Entry 8G57 (electron microscopy, 3.07 A resolution); this record covers chains B and I of the 11 polymer chains in the assembly.

# Chain B
Protein: Histone H4
Organism: Xenopus laevis
Reference sequence: P62799 (H4_XENLA); residues 18-102 here correspond to UniProt positions 19-103 (UniProt number = residue number + 1)
Amino-acid sequence (85 residues; row label = number of the first residue in the row):
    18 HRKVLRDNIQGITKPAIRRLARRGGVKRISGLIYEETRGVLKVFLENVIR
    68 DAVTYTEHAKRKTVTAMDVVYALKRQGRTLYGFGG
Swiss-Prot annotation at these positions:
  - modified residue: Lys-20 (N6,N6,N6-trimethyllysine), Lys-31 (N6-(2-hydroxyisobutyryl)lysine), Lys-44 (N6-(2-hydroxyisobutyryl)lysine), Ser-47 (Phosphoserine), Tyr-51 (Phosphotyrosine), Lys-59 (N6-(2-hydroxyisobutyryl)lysine), Lys-77 (N6-(2-hydroxyisobutyryl)lysine), Lys-79 (N6-(2-hydroxyisobutyryl)lysine), Tyr-88 (Phosphotyrosine), Lys-91 (N6-(2-hydroxyisobutyryl)lysine)
  - cross-link (Glycyl lysine isopeptide (Lys-Gly)): Lys-31 (interchain with G-Cter in UFM1), Lys-91 (interchain with G-Cter in ubiquitin)

# Chain I
Molecule: DNA strand 1
Sequence (150 nucleotides; each row starts with the number of its first residue):
    22 TGCACAGGATGTATATATCTGACACGTGCCTGGAGACTAGGGAGTAATCC
    72 CCTTGGCGGTTAAAACGCGGGGGACAGCGCGTACGTGCGTTTAAGCGGTG
   122 CTAGAGCTGTCTACGACCAATTGAGCGGCCTCGGCACCGGGATTCTCGAT

# Interface between chain B and chain I
Contacting residue pairs (11):
  Arg-35(B) / DG106(I)  salt bridge to the phosphate
  Arg-45(B) / DC105(I)  sugar contact
  Arg-45(B) / DG106(I)  phosphate contact
  Ile-46(B) / DC105(I)  sugar contact
  Ile-46(B) / DG106(I)  hydrogen bond to the phosphate
  Ser-47(B) / DC105(I)  phosphate contact
  Gly-48(B) / DC105(I)  hydrogen bond to the phosphate
  Arg-78(B) / DA126(I)  phosphate contact
  Lys-79(B) / DG125(I)  phosphate contact
  Lys-79(B) / DA126(I)  hydrogen bond to the phosphate
  Thr-80(B) / DA126(I)  hydrogen bond to the phosphate
Also at the interface, not in a pair above, chain B (10 interface residues in all): Arg-39, Lys-77
Also at the interface, not in a pair above, chain I (6 interface residues in all): DT107, DG127

# Overview
10 residues of chain B face 6 of chain I across their interface; the contacts include 4 hydrogen bonds and 1
salt bridge. Polar contacts include Ile-46(B)/DG106(I), Gly-48(B)/DC105(I) and Lys-79(B)/DA126(I).
Chain B is Histone H4 (Xenopus laevis) and chain I is DNA strand 1; the structure, Structure of
nucleosome-bound Sirtuin 6 deacetylase, was determined by electron microscopy.
